8Z8J - chains A and E of the 5 polymer chains in the assembly; structure by electron microscopy, 3.16 A resolution.

Chain A:
Name: Polymerase acidic protein
Source organism: Thogoto virus (isolate SiAr 126)
UniProtKB: P27194 (PA_THOGV); numbering as in UniProt (aligned over 1-622)
Sequence (622 residues; each row starts with the number of its first residue):
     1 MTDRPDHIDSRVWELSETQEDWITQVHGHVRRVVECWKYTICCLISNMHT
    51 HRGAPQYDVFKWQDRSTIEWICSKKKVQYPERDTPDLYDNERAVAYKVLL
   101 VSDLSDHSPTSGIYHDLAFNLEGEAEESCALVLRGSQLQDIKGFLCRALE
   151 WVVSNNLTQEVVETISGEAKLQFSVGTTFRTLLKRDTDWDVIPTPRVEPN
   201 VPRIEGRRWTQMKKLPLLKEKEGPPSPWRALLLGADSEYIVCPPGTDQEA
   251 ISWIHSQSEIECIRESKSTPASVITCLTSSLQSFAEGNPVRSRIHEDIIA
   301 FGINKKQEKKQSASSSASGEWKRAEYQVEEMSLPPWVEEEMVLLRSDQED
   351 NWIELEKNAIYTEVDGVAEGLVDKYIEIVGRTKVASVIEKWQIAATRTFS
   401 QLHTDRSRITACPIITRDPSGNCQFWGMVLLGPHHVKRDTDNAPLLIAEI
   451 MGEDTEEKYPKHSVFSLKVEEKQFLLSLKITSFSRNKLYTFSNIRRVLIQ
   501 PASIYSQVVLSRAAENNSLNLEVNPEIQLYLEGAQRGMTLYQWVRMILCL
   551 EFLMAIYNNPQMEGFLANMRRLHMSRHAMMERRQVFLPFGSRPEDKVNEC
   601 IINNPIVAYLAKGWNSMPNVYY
Unresolved in the structure: 1
Differences from the reference sequence: conflict Glu471 (Gly in P27194)

Chain E:
Molecule: 17-nt RNA strand
Sequence (17 nucleotides; numbered 1 to 17; the number before each row is that of its first residue):
     1 GACUGCCUGUUUUUGCU
Unresolved in the structure: 1-13

Interface between chain A and chain E:
Contacting residue pairs - 23 pairs, chain A then chain E:
  Thr246(A) with G15(E), base contact
  Asp247(A) with G15(E), sugar contact
  Gln248(A) with U14(E), hydrogen bond to the base
  Phe284(A) with U14(E), base contact
  Asp350(A) with U17(E), base contact
  Trp352(A) with U17(E), hydrogen bond to the sugar
  Ile353(A) with U17(E), hydrogen bond to the sugar
  Glu354(A) with U17(E), hydrogen bond to the sugar
  Glu389(A) with U17(E), hydrogen bond to the sugar
  Gln392(A) with C16(E), base contact
  Ile393(A) with C16(E), base contact
  Thr396(A) with C16(E), hydrogen bond to the base
  Arg397(A) with G15(E), sugar contact; C16(E), salt bridge to the phosphate
  Thr416(A) with U17(E), base contact
  Arg417(A) with G15(E), hydrogen bond to the sugar; U17(E), base contact
  Asp418(A) with U17(E), base contact
  Pro419(A) with U17(E), base contact
  Gln424(A) with U17(E), base contact
  Ser492(A) with C16(E), base contact
  Arg495(A) with C16(E), hydrogen bond to the base; U17(E), hydrogen bond to the phosphate
Other interface residues (no listed pair), chain A (21 interface residues in all): Gly245

Overview:
21 residues of chain A and 4 residues of chain E are in contact, with 9 hydrogen bonds and 1 salt bridge.
Polar contacts include Gln248(A)-U14(E), Thr396(A)-C16(E) and Arg495(A)-C16(E).
Chain A is Polymerase acidic protein (Thogoto virus (isolate SiAr 126)) and chain E is a 17-nt RNA strand; the
structure, Cryo-EM structure of Thogoto virus polymerase in transcription pre-initiation conformation 2, was
determined by electron microscopy, deposited together with 8Z85, 8Z8N, 8Z8X, 8Z90, 8Z97, 8Z98 and 3 further
entries.
